PDB entry 4BWA | X-ray diffraction, 2.45 A resolution | chain A

Chain A:
Molecule: Pyrrolysine--tRNA ligase
Source organism: Methanosarcina mazei
Notes: EC 6.1.1.26; fragment: synthetase domain, residues 185-454
UniProtKB: Q8PWY1 (PYLS_METMA); numbering as in UniProt (aligned over 185-454)
Amino-acid sequence (291 residues; each row starts with the number of its first residue):
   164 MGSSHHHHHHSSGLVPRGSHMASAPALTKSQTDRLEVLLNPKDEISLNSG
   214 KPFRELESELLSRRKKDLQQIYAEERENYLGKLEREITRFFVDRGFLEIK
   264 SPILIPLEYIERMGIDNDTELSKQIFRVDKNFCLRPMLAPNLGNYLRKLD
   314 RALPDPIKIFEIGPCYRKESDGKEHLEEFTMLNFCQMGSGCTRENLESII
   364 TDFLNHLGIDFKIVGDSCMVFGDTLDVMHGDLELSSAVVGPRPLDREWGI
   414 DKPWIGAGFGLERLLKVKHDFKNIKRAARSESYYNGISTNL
Unresolved in the structure: 164-186, 282-283, 380-385
Construct notes: expression tag (164-184); engineered mutation Gly306 (Tyr in Q8PWY1), Phe384 (Tyr in Q8PWY1), Arg405 (Ile in Q8PWY1)
Bound ions: Mg2+: Glu396, Ser399 (together with Adenylated Norbornene)
Residues lining bound ligands: Adenylated Norbornene (N0B): Met300, Ala302, Leu305, Gly306, Leu309, Arg330, Glu332, Glu337, His338, Leu339, Phe342, Met344, Asn346, Phe347, Cys348, Glu396, Leu397, Ser398, Ser399, Ala400, Val401, Asp408, Trp411, Ile413, Trp417, Gly419, Ala420, Gly421, Phe422, Gly423, Arg426

Overview:
Ligands of chain A: Adenylated Norbornene. The Mg2+ site is built by Glu396 and Ser399.
Chain A is Pyrrolysine--tRNA ligase (Methanosarcina mazei); the structure, PylRS Y306G, Y384F, I405R mutant in
complex with adenylated norbornene, was determined by X-ray diffraction (same publication as 4BW9).
